8AB9 - chains L and M of the 20 polymer chains in the assembly; structure by electron microscopy, 3.30 A resolution.

== Chain L ==
Molecule: YALI0A14806p
Source organism: Yarrowia lipolytica
UniProt: Q6CGY9 (Q6CGY9_YARLI); numbering as in UniProt (aligned over 1-474)
Chain sequence (474 residues; each row starts with the number of its first residue):
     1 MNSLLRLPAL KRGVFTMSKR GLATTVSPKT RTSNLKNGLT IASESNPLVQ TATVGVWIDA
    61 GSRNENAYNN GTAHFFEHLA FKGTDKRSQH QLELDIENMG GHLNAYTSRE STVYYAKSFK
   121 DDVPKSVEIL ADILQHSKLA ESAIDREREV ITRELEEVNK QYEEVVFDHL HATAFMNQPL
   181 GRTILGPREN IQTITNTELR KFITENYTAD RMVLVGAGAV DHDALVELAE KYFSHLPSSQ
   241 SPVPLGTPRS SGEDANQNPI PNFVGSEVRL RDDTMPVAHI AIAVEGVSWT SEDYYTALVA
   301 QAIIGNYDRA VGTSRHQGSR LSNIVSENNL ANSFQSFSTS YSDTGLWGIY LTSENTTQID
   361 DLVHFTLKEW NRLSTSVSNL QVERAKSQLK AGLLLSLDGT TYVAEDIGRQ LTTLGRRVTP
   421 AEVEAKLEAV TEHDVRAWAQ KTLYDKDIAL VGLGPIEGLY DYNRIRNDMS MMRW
Disordered / not traced: 1-25, 249-259
Residues lining bound ligands:
  - 1,2-diacyl-sn-glycero-3-phosphocholine (PC1): Asp445, Ser470, Met472
  - phosphatidylethanolamine (PTY): Asn467, Ser470, Met472
  - 1,2-dimyristoyl-sn-glycero-3-phosphate (XP4): Arg372, Ser376, Arg473

== Chain M ==
Molecule: Cytochrome b-c1 complex subunit 2, mitochondrial
Source organism: Yarrowia lipolytica
UniProt: Q6C2E3 (QCR2_YARLI); residues 1-417 here = UniProt positions 1-417
Chain sequence (417 residues; numbered 1 to 417; the number before each row is that of its first residue):
     1 MTRGVPRLAV AARHFSTAEA AGVKVAAQDG QSPISDLSVV LRGGSRYATV PGVSHILEKF
    61 AFQNTVPKSA LRFVRELELF GGKLYTHTTR EHIVLRTQFL KQDLPYFVDA FANVLKETKF
   121 QQFELTERVA PVAELDLLKR ESDPAFTALE AAHEVAFRTG LGNSVYAQGY SPVTLEDVKE
   181 FARQVYAKQN VAVVGNNVVP ADLQQLVGTA FADLQEGSKV TQAGTTTLHG GEARVRTSTG
   241 NALTIALPIA EPKPVYHALA SFLGGPASMP WSVGASPLAQ ATVGTHTSVK ATYHNYGDAG
   301 LFAITIKGDS PAEISQVAHK AVQALKDTGA EVTEEQAARA YAKSKFAAAE AFENPDSSAS
   361 VIGMELLSGV SRIAPENVQK FTPAELSEAA AQLSASAKPV VAAVGQVHAL PFADELF
Disordered / not traced: 1-14, 417

== How chain L and chain M interact ==
Pairs across the interface (83; chain L residue first):
  Val26(L) - Gln31(M)
  Val26(L) - Ser32(M)
  Ser27(L) - Gln31(M)
  Pro28(L) - Gln31(M)
  Leu48(L) - Gln28(M)
  Leu48(L) - Asp29(M)
  Leu48(L) - Gly30(M)
  Val49(L) - Glu353(M)
  Gln50(L) - Glu353(M)  hydrogen bond (backbone-side chain)
  Gln50(L) - Pro375(M)
  Gln50(L) - Glu376(M)
  Thr51(L) - Phe346(M)
  Thr51(L) - Ala349(M)
  Thr51(L) - Glu353(M)  hydrogen bond (backbone-side chain)
  Glu77(L) - Trp271(M)  hydrogen bond
  His78(L) - Trp271(M)
  Phe81(L) - Met269(M)
  Phe81(L) - Pro270(M)
  Lys82(L) - Trp271(M)  hydrogen bond (side chain-backbone)
  Glu93(L) - Met269(M)
  Glu93(L) - Ser272(M)
  Glu93(L) - Val273(M)
  Glu93(L) - Gly274(M)
  Leu94(L) - Ala275(M)  hydrophobic
  Leu94(L) - Glu335(M)
  Leu94(L) - Arg339(M)
  Ile96(L) - Ser268(M)
  Ile96(L) - Met269(M)  hydrophobic
  Glu97(L) - Ser268(M)  hydrogen bond
  Glu97(L) - Ala275(M)  hydrogen bond (side chain-backbone)
  Glu97(L) - Arg339(M)
  Glu97(L) - Lys343(M)  salt bridge
  Asn98(L) - Glu335(M)  hydrogen bond
  Asn98(L) - Arg339(M)
  Asn98(L) - Ala342(M)
  Met99(L) - Ala342(M)
  Gly100(L) - Ala342(M)
  Gly100(L) - Lys343(M)
  Gly100(L) - Phe346(M)
  Gly101(L) - Ser268(M)
  Gly101(L) - Phe346(M)
  His102(L) - Ser268(M)
  His102(L) - Phe346(M)
  Leu103(L) - Ser268(M)  hydrogen bond (backbone-backbone)
  Leu103(L) - Met269(M)
  Leu103(L) - Pro270(M)
  Asn104(L) - Pro270(M)
  Ala105(L) - Pro270(M)
  Lys117(L) - Phe346(M)
  Ser118(L) - Phe346(M)
  Phe119(L) - Lys345(M)
  Phe119(L) - Ala349(M)  hydrophobic
  Arg153(L) - His286(M)
  Glu154(L) - Trp271(M)
  Arg309(L) - Leu135(M)
  Ala310(L) - Val132(M)
  Ala310(L) - Leu135(M)  hydrophobic
  Thr313(L) - Val74(M)
  Thr313(L) - Leu84(M)
  Arg315(L) - Glu127(M)
  Arg315(L) - Arg128(M)
  His316(L) - Leu71(M)
  His316(L) - Val74(M)
  His316(L) - Arg75(M)  hydrogen bond (backbone-side chain)
  His316(L) - Arg128(M)
  Gln317(L) - Arg75(M)
  Gln317(L) - Glu78(M)
  Gly318(L) - Arg75(M)
  Gly318(L) - Glu78(M)  hydrogen bond (backbone-side chain)
  Arg384(L) - Leu79(M)
  Ser387(L) - Leu79(M)
  Gln388(L) - Glu78(M)
  Lys390(L) - Leu100(M)
  Ala391(L) - Phe80(M)
  Ala391(L) - Gly81(M)
  Ala391(L) - Leu100(M)  hydrophobic
  Leu394(L) - Ile34(M)
  Leu395(L) - Ile34(M)  hydrophobic
  Leu395(L) - Gly81(M)
  Leu395(L) - Lys83(M)
  Leu395(L) - Gln98(M)
  Leu397(L) - Ile34(M)
  Asp398(L) - Gln98(M)  hydrogen bond
Also at the interface, not in a pair above, chain L (51 interface residues in all): His74, Gln89, His90, Leu92, Glu147, Gly312, Asn323
Also at the interface, not in a pair above, chain M (46 interface residues in all): Pro33, Ala70, Phe99, Pro266, Ser276, Gln280

== Summary ==
The interface between chain L and chain M involves 51 residues on one side and 46 on the other; the contacts
include 11 hydrogen bonds and 1 salt bridge. Polar pairs include Glu97(L)-Lys343(M), Gln50(L)-Glu353(M) and
Thr51(L)-Glu353(M). Chain L binds phosphatidylethanolamine, 1,2-dimyristoyl-sn-glycero-3-phosphate and
1,2-diacyl-sn-glycero-3-phosphocholine.
Chain L is YALI0A14806p and chain M is Cytochrome b-c1 complex subunit 2, mitochondrial, both from Yarrowia
lipolytica; the structure, Complex III2 from Yarrowia lipolytica, ascorbate-reduced, b-position, was
determined by electron microscopy, deposited together with 8AB6, 8AB7, 8AB8, 8ABA, 8ABB, 8ABE and 11 further
entries.
